Entry 6ZP8 (X-ray diffraction, 3.00 A resolution); this record covers chains S and T of the 28 polymer chains in the assembly.

Chain S:
Molecule: Proteasome subunit alpha type-6
Organism: Saccharomyces cerevisiae S288C
Notes: EC 3.4.25.1
UniProt: P40302 (PSA6_YEAST); residues 0-233 here correspond to UniProt positions 1-234 (UniProt number = residue number + 1)
Sequence (234 residues; numbered 0 to 233; the number before each row is that of its first residue; numbering starts at 0):
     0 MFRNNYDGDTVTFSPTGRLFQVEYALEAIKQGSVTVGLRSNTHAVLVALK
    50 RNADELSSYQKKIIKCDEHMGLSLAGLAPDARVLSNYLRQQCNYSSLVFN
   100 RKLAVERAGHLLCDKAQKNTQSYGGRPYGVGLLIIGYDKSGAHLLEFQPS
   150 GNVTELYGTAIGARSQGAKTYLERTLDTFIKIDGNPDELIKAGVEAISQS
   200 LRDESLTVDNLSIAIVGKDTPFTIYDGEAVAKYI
Not modelled in the structure: 0-2
Curated features (UniProtKB/Swiss-Prot):
  - modified residue: Ser13 (Phosphoserine)
  - cross-link: Lys190 (Glycyl lysine isopeptide (Lys-Gly) (interchain with G-Cter in ubiquitin))

Chain T:
Molecule: Probable proteasome subunit alpha type-7
Organism: Saccharomyces cerevisiae S288C
Notes: EC 3.4.25.1
UniProt: P21242 (PSA7_YEAST); residues -3 to 284 here correspond to UniProt positions 1-288 (UniProt number = residue number + 4)
Sequence (288 residues; each row starts with the number of its first residue; numbers below 1 keep their minus sign (Met-3 is residue -3)):
    -3 MTSIGTGYDLSNSVFSPDGRNFQVEYAVKAVENGTTSIGIKCNDGVVFAV
    47 EKLITSKLLVPQKNVKIQVVDRHIGCVYSGLIPDGRHLVNRGREEAASFK
    97 KLYKTPIPIPAFADRLGQYVQAHTLYNSVRPFGVSTIFGGVDKNGAHLYM
   147 LEPSGSYWGYKGAATGKGRQSAKAELEKLVDHHPEGLSAREAVKQAAKII
   197 YLAHEDNKEKDFELEISWCSLSETNGLHKFVKGDLLQEAIDFAQKEINGD
   247 DDEDEDDSDNVMSSDDENAPVATNANATTDQEGDIHLE
Not modelled in the structure: -3 to 1, 245-284
Curated features (UniProtKB/Swiss-Prot):
  - modified residue: Thr-2 (N-acetylthreonine)

How chain S and chain T interact:
Pairs across the interface (65; chain S residue first):
  Asn4(S) with Leu6(T)
  Tyr5(S) with Asp5(T), hydrogen bond; Leu6(T), hydrophobic
  Thr9(S) with Arg126(T)
  Val10(S) with Gln19(T); Asn123(T); Ser124(T); Val125(T); Arg126(T)
  Thr11(S) with Leu6(T); Gln19(T)
  Phe12(S) with Gln19(T); Tyr22(T), hydrophobic; Ala23(T), hydrophobic; Arg126(T); Pro127(T); Gly129(T)
  Ser13(S) with Tyr22(T)
  Pro14(S) with Tyr22(T), hydrophobic; Lys25(T)
  Thr15(S) with Lys25(T)
  Gly16(S) with Tyr22(T); Lys25(T); Ala26(T)
  Leu18(S) with Leu77(T), hydrophobic; Arg126(T)
  His109(S) with Arg82(T)
  Cys112(S) with Arg82(T)
  Asp113(S) with Arg82(T), salt bridge; Asn86(T)
  Gln116(S) with Pro79(T); Asp80(T); His83(T), hydrogen bond; Arg126(T)
  Thr119(S) with Arg126(T), hydrogen bond (backbone-side chain)
  Gln120(S) with His83(T); His119(T); Val125(T); Arg126(T), hydrogen bond (backbone-backbone); Pro127(T); Phe128(T)
  Ser121(S) with Ser124(T)
  Tyr122(S) with Ser124(T), hydrogen bond (backbone-backbone)
  Ser149(S) with Pro79(T)
  Gly150(S) with Pro79(T)
  Asn151(S) with Ile78(T); Pro79(T)
  Thr153(S) with Leu55(T); Asn60(T)
  Glu154(S) with Val56(T); Lys59(T); Asn60(T), hydrogen bond (backbone-side chain)
  Leu155(S) with Leu54(T); Leu55(T); Val56(T)
  Tyr156(S) with Leu54(T), hydrogen bond (backbone-backbone); Leu55(T); Val56(T); Pro57(T)
  Gly157(S) with Leu54(T)
  Lys168(S) with Leu54(T)
  Leu171(S) with Leu54(T)
  Glu172(S) with Ser52(T), hydrogen bond; Lys53(T), hydrogen bond (side chain-backbone)
  Leu175(S) with Lys53(T)
Also at the interface, not in a pair above, chain S (35 interface residues in all): Arg38, Lys117, Val152, Phe178

Overview:
35 residues of chain S face 30 of chain T across their interface, with 9 hydrogen bonds and 1 salt bridge.
Polar contacts include Asp113(S)-Arg82(T), Tyr5(S)-Asp5(T) and Gln116(S)-His83(T).
Here chain S is Proteasome subunit alpha type-6 and chain T is Probable proteasome subunit alpha type-7, both
from Saccharomyces cerevisiae S288C. Entry 6ZP8 (Yeast 20S proteasome in complex with glidobactin-like natural
product HB335) was determined by X-ray diffraction (same publication as 6ZOU and 6ZP6).
